1EO3 - chains C and B of the 4 polymer chains in the assembly; structure by X-ray diffraction, 2.00 A resolution.

Chain C:
Molecule: 11-nt DNA strand
Sequence (11 nucleotides; numbered 1 to 11; the number before each row is that of its first residue):
     1 CAAGAXATCT T
Disordered / not traced: 1
Modified residues: TSP (3'-thio-thymidine-5'-phosphate) at position 6

Chain B:
Molecule: Type II restriction enzyme ecorv
Organism: Escherichia coli
Notes: EC 3.1.21.4
UniProtKB: P04390 (T2E5_ECOLI); residues 2-245 here correspond to UniProt positions 1-244 (UniProt number = residue number - 1)
Sequence (245 residues; numbered 1 to 245; the number before each row is that of its first residue):
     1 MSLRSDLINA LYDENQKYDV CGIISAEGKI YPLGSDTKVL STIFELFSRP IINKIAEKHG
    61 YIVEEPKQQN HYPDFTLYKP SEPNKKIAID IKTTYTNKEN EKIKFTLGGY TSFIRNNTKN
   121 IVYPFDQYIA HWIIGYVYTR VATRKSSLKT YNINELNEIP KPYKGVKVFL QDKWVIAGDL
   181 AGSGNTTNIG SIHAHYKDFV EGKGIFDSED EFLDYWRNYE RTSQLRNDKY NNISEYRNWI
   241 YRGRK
Disordered / not traced: 1, 98-100, 142-146
Metal / ion sites: Mg2+ site 1: Glu45, Asp74; Mg2+ site 2: Asp74, Ile91

Chain C / chain B interface:
Pairs across the interface (17; chain C residue first):
  DA2(C) with Leu180(B), phosphate contact; Tyr219(B), phosphate contact; Ser223(B), hydrogen bond to the phosphate; Arg226(B), salt bridge to the phosphate
  DA3(C) with Gly184(B), hydrogen bond to the base; Thr222(B), phosphate contact; Ser223(B), hydrogen bond to the phosphate; Arg226(B), salt bridge to the phosphate
  DG4(C) with Ser183(B), base contact; Gly184(B), hydrogen bond to the base; Asn185(B), hydrogen bond to the base
  DA5(C) with Asn185(B), hydrogen bond to the base; Thr186(B), base contact
  DC9(C) with Gln69(B), phosphate contact
  DT10(C) with Gln69(B), hydrogen bond to the phosphate; Asn70(B), hydrogen bond to the phosphate
  DT11(C) with Asn70(B), phosphate contact
Interface residues without a listed pair, chain B (14 interface residues in all): Gln68, His71, Arg221

Overview:
7 residues of chain C and 14 residues of chain B are in contact, with 8 hydrogen bonds and 2 salt bridges.
Polar pairs include DA3(C)-Gly184(B), DG4(C)-Gly184(B) and DG4(C)-Asn185(B). Glu45(B) and Asp74(B) form the
Mg2+ site 1. Asp74(B) and Ile91(B) coordinate Mg2+ site 2.
Chain C is an 11-nt DNA strand and chain B is Type II restriction enzyme ecorv (Escherichia coli); the
structure, Inhibition of ecorv endonuclease by deoxyribo-3'-S-phosphorothiolates: A high resolution X-ray
crystallographic study, was determined by X-ray diffraction, deposited together with 1EO4 and 1EON.
